PDB entry 9KHZ | electron microscopy, 3.03 A resolution | chains B and D of the 4 polymer chains in the assembly

[Chain B]
Protein: Helicase/UvrB N-terminal domain-containing protein
Organism: Vibrio cholerae
UniProtKB: B9TSM3 (B9TSM3_VIBCL); residues 1-1190 here correspond to UniProt positions 31-1220 (UniProt number = residue number + 30)
Sequence (1195 residues; each row starts with the number of its first residue; numbers below 1 keep their minus sign (Gly-4 is residue -4)):
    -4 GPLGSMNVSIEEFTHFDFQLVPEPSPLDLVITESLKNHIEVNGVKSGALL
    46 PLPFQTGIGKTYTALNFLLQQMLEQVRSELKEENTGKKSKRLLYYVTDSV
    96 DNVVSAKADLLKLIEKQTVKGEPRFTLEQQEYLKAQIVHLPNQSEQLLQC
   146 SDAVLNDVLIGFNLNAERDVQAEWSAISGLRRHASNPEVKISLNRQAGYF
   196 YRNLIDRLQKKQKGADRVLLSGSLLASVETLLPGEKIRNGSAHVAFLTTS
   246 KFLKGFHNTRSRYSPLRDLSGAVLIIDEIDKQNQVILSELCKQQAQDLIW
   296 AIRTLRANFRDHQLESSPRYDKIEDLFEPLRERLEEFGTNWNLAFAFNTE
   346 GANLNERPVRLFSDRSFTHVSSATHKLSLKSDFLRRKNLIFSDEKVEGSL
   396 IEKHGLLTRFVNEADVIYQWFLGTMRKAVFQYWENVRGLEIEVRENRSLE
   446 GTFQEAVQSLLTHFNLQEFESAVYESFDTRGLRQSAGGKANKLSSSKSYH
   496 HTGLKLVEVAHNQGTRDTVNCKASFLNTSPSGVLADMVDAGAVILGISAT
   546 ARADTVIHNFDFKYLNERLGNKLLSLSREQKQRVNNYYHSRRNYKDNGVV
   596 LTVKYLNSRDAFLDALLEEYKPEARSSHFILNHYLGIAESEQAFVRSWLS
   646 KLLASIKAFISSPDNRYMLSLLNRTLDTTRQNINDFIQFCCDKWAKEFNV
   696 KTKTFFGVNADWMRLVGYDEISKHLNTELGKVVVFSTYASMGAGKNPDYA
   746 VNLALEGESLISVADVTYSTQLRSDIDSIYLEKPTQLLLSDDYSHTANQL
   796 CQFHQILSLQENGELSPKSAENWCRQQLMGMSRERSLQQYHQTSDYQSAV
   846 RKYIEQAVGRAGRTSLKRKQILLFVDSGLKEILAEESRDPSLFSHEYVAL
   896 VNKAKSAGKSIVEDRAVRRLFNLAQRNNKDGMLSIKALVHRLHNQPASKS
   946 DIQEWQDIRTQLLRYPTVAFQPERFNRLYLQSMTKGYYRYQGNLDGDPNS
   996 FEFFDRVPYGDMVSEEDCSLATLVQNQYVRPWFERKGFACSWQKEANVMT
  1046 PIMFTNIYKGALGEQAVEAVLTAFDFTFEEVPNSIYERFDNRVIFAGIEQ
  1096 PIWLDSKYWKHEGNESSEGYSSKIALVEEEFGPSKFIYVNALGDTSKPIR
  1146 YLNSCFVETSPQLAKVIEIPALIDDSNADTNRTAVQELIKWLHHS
Unresolved in the structure: -4 to 0, 78-82, 391-397, 474-483
Construct notes: expression tag (-4 to 0)
Ligand contacts: ADP (adenosine-5'-diphosphate): Gln50, Thr51, Gly52, Ile53, Gly54, Lys55, Thr56, Tyr57, Asp104, Tyr582, Arg586, Tyr763, Arg858

[Chain D]
Molecule: 11-nt DNA strand
Sequence (11 nucleotides; each row starts with the number of its first residue):
     1 CTTTTTTTTTT

[Chain B / chain D interface]
Contacting residue pairs (53):
  Asp93(B) with DT8(D), sugar contact
  Ser94(B) with DT8(D), phosphate contact
  Val95(B) with DT8(D), hydrogen bond to the phosphate; DT9(D), phosphate contact
  Asn137(B) with DT8(D), phosphate contact; DT9(D), hydrogen bond to the phosphate; DT10(D), phosphate contact
  Gln138(B) with DT10(D), hydrogen bond to the phosphate; DT11(D), phosphate contact
  Ser139(B) with DT10(D), base contact
  Gly193(B) with DT11(D), base contact
  Tyr194(B) with DT11(D), hydrogen bond to the base
  Arg197(B) with DT11(D), sugar contact
  Thr243(B) with DT9(D), hydrogen bond to the phosphate
  Ser245(B) with DT8(D), hydrogen bond to the base; DT9(D), sugar contact
  Lys246(B) with DT9(D), sugar contact; DT10(D), salt bridge to the phosphate
  Lys249(B) with DT9(D), base contact; DT10(D), sugar contact
  Gly250(B) with DT10(D), phosphate contact
  Arg257(B) with DT10(D), salt bridge to the phosphate; DT11(D), salt bridge to the phosphate
  Lys287(B) with DT9(D), base contact
  Phe639(B) with DT3(D), stacking on the base
  Asn668(B) with DT4(D), sugar contact
  Arg669(B) with DT4(D), salt bridge to the phosphate; DT5(D), phosphate contact
  Thr670(B) with DT4(D), phosphate contact; DT5(D), hydrogen bond to the phosphate
  Arg675(B) with DT5(D), salt bridge to the phosphate
  Asn704(B) with DT6(D), phosphate contact
  Ala705(B) with DT6(D), hydrogen bond to the phosphate; DT7(D), phosphate contact
  Arg709(B) with DT7(D), salt bridge to the phosphate
  Ala734(B) with DT5(D), base contact; DT6(D), sugar contact
  Ser735(B) with DT5(D), hydrogen bond to the phosphate; DT6(D), hydrogen bond to the phosphate
  Thr780(B) with DT3(D), hydrogen bond to the phosphate; DT4(D), hydrogen bond to the phosphate
  Gln781(B) with DT3(D), sugar contact; DT4(D), hydrogen bond to the base
  Ser785(B) with DT4(D), hydrogen bond to the base
  Asp787(B) with DT6(D), base contact
  Arg828(B) with DT4(D), hydrogen bond to the base
  Glu829(B) with DC1(D), base contact; DT2(D), base contact
  Arg830(B) with DC1(D), base contact
  Leu832(B) with DT3(D), phosphate contact
  Gln833(B) with DC1(D), base contact; DT2(D), phosphate contact
  His836(B) with DT3(D), salt bridge to the phosphate
Also at the interface, not in a pair above, chain B (39 interface residues in all): Asp96, Pro136, Thr732

[Summary]
39 residues of chain B and 11 residues of chain D are in contact, with 15 hydrogen bonds, 7 salt bridges and 1
aromatic stacking contact. Polar pairs include Tyr194(B)-DT11(D), Ser245(B)-DT8(D) and Gln781(B)-DT4(D). Bound
to chain B: ADP.
Here chain B is Helicase/UvrB N-terminal domain-containing protein (Vibrio cholerae) and chain D is an 11-nt
DNA strand. Entry 9KHZ (Structure of DdmD dimer with ssDNA with ADP bound) was determined by electron
microscopy together with 9KHV and 9KI0 from the same study.
